5IEO - chain A; structure by X-ray diffraction, 1.85 A resolution.

# Chain A
Name: CDL2.3a
Organism: synthetic construct
Notes: fragment: computational design
Chain sequence (137 residues; each row starts with the number of its first residue):
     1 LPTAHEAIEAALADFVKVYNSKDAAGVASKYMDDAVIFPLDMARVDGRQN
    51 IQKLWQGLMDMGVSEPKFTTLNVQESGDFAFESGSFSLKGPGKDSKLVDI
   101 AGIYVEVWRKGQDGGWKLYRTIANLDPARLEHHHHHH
Unresolved in the structure: 92-97, 112-114, 128-137
Ligand contacts: 25-hydroxyvitamin d3 (VDY; 3-{2-[1-(5-hydroxy-1,5-dimethyl-hexyl)-7a-methyl-octahydro-inden-4-ylidene]-ethylidene}-4-methylene-cyclohexanol): Leu-12, Phe-15, Tyr-31, Ile-37, Pro-39, Met-42, Leu-54, Trp-55, Leu-58, Met-61, Phe-68, Phe-86, Leu-88, Ile-100, Tyr-104, Glu-106, Leu-118, Thr-121, Ala-123
From the paper describing this entry:
  - binding site for 25-hydroxyvitamin d3: Leu-12, Phe-15, Met-42
  - conformationally variable residues (loop rearrangement): Pro-39 to Arg-44

# Overview
Ligands of chain A: 25-hydroxyvitamin d3. The paper reports a binding site for 25-hydroxyvitamin d3 at Leu-12,
Phe-15 and Met-42; conformational variability at Pro-39.
Chain A is CDL2.3a (synthetic construct); the structure, Structure of CDL2.3a, a computationally designed
Vitamin-D3 binder, was determined by X-ray diffraction together with 5IEN from the same study.
